PDB entry 8TOA | electron microscopy, 3.69 A resolution | chains A and B of the 9 polymer chains in the assembly

# Chain A
Protein: H7.HK2  Neutralizing Antibody Heavy Chain
From: Homo sapiens
Notes: antibody fragment or engineered binder
Sequence (119 residues; numbered 1 to 119; the number before each row is that of its first residue):
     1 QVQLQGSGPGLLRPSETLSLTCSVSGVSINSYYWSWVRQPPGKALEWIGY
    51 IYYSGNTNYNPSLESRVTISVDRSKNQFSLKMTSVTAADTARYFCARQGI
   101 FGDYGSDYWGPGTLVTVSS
Disulfides: Cys22-Cys95

# Chain B
Protein: H7.HK2 Neutralizing Antibody Light Chain
From: Homo sapiens
Notes: antibody fragment or engineered binder
Sequence (112 residues; each row starts with the number of its first residue):
     1 DIVMTQSPLSLPVTPGEPASISCRSNQSLQHSNGYVHLDWYRQKPGQSPH
    51 LLIYLGFNRASGVPDRFSGGGSGTDFTLKISRVEAEDVGVYYCMQGLQTP
   101 FTFGPGTTVDLK
Disordered / not traced: 112
Disulfides: Cys23-Cys93
Covalently attached groups: N-acetylglucosamine (NAG) linked to Asn26

# How chain A and chain B interact
Residue-residue contacts - 33 pairs, chain A then chain B:
  Gln39(A) - Gln43(B)
  Gln39(A) - Tyr92(B)  hydrogen bond
  Leu45(A) - Phe103(B)
  Glu46(A) - Phe103(B)
  Trp47(A) - Thr99(B)
  Trp47(A) - Pro100(B)  hydrophobic
  Trp47(A) - Phe101(B)
  Asn58(A) - Thr99(B)
  Asn60(A) - Pro100(B)
  Arg92(A) - Gln43(B)  hydrogen bond
  Arg92(A) - Gly46(B)
  Arg92(A) - Gln47(B)
  Phe94(A) - Gln47(B)
  Phe94(A) - Ser48(B)
  Phe94(A) - Pro49(B)
  Gln98(A) - Tyr41(B)
  Gln98(A) - Met94(B)
  Gly99(A) - Asp39(B)
  Gly99(A) - Tyr41(B)  hydrogen bond (backbone-side chain)
  Ile100(A) - His37(B)
  Ile100(A) - Asp39(B)
  Ile100(A) - Met94(B)  hydrophobic
  Ile100(A) - Gln95(B)
  Ile100(A) - Gly96(B)
  Ile100(A) - Phe101(B)  hydrophobic
  Phe101(A) - Phe101(B)  hydrophobic
  Tyr104(A) - His37(B)
  Tyr104(A) - Tyr54(B)  hydrophobic
  Tyr104(A) - Leu55(B)
  Asp107(A) - Tyr41(B)
  Trp109(A) - Tyr41(B)
  Trp109(A) - Ser48(B)
  Trp109(A) - Pro49(B)
Interface residues without a listed pair, chain A (19 interface residues in all): Val37, Lys43, Ser106, Gly110
Interface residues without a listed pair, chain B (20 interface residues in all): His50, Leu51

# In short
19 residues of chain A and 20 residues of chain B are in contact, with 3 hydrogen bonds. Polar contacts
include Gln39(A)-Tyr92(B), Arg92(A)-Gln43(B) and Gly99(A)-Tyr41(B). Covalently linked N-acetylglucosamine: at
Asn26(B).
Here chain A is H7.HK2  Neutralizing Antibody Heavy Chain and chain B is H7.HK2 Neutralizing Antibody Light
Chain, both from Homo sapiens. Entry 8TOA (CryoEM structure of H7 hemagglutinin from A/Shanghai2/2013 H7N9 in
complex with a human neutralizing antibody H7.HK2) was determined by electron microscopy, deposited together
with 8TNL.
